PDB entry 9EV0 | electron microscopy, 2.38 A resolution | chains Y and b of the 30 polymer chains in the assembly

Chain Y (and b):
Name: DUF4352 domain-containing protein
From: Sulfolobus acidocaldarius
Notes: chain b of this document is another copy of the same molecule, construct and numbering; everything in this record applies to it too
UniProt: A0A0U3GLH8 (A0A0U3GLH8_9CREN); numbering as in UniProt (aligned over 16-156)
Sequence (141 residues; numbered 16 to 156; the number before each row is that of its first residue):
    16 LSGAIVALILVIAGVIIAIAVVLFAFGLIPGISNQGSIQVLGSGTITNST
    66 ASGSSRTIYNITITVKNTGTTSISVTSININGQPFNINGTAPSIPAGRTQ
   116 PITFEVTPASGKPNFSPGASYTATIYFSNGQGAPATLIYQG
Glycans and other covalent adducts: glycan linked to Asn63, Asn75; N-acetylglucosamine (NAG) linked to Asn103

How chain Y and chain b interact:
Residue-residue contacts (31):
  Leu25(Y) - Ser17(b)  hydrogen bond (backbone-side chain)
  Val26(Y) - Leu16(b)  hydrophobic
  Val26(Y) - Ser17(b)
  Gly29(Y) - Ser17(b)
  Gly29(Y) - Val21(b)
  Val30(Y) - Ile20(b)  hydrophobic
  Val30(Y) - Ile24(b)  hydrophobic
  Ala33(Y) - Ile24(b)  hydrophobic
  Val37(Y) - Leu25(b)  hydrophobic
  Val37(Y) - Ala28(b)  hydrophobic
  Ala40(Y) - Ile32(b)  hydrophobic
  Phe41(Y) - Ile31(b)  hydrophobic
  Phe41(Y) - Ile32(b)  hydrophobic
  Gln54(Y) - Gly145(b)
  Leu56(Y) - Tyr141(b)  hydrophobic
  Gly57(Y) - Asn94(b)
  Gly57(Y) - Tyr141(b)  hydrogen bond (backbone-side chain)
  Ser58(Y) - Asn94(b)  hydrogen bond (backbone-side chain)
  Ser58(Y) - Gly97(b)
  Ser58(Y) - Pro99(b)
  Thr60(Y) - Gly97(b)
  Thr60(Y) - Gln98(b)
  Thr60(Y) - Ser125(b)  hydrogen bond
  Thr77(Y) - Pro99(b)
  Thr79(Y) - Ser92(b)  hydrogen bond
  Thr79(Y) - Pro99(b)
  Thr114(Y) - Thr91(b)
  Pro116(Y) - Phe100(b)
  Pro116(Y) - Asn101(b)
  Pro116(Y) - Ala124(b)  hydrophobic
  Gln155(Y) - Gln98(b)  hydrogen bond
Interface residues without a listed pair, chain Y (22 interface residues in all): Ala22, Ile34, Gly59, Lys81
Interface residues without a listed pair, chain b (22 interface residues in all): Ser143

In short:
Chain Y and chain b each contribute 22 residues to their interface, with 6 hydrogen bonds. Polar contacts
include Leu25(Y)-Ser17(b), Gly57(Y)-Tyr141(b) and Ser58(Y)-Asn94(b). Covalently linked N-acetylglucosamine: at
Asn103(Y).
Chain Y and chain b are both DUF4352 domain-containing protein (Sulfolobus acidocaldarius); the structure,
Structure of the AAP filament of Sulfolobus acidocaldarius strain MW039 (delta agl3 mutant), was determined by
electron microscopy, deposited together with 9ETS, 9ETT, 8QX4 and 8RZL.
